7DPW - chains A and C of the 4 polymer chains in the assembly; structure by electron microscopy, 2.65 A resolution.

Chain A (and C):
Protein: CTP synthase
Organism: Drosophila melanogaster
Notes: EC 6.3.4.2; chain C of this document is another copy of the same molecule, construct and numbering; everything in this record applies to it too
UniProtKB: Q9VUL1 (PYRG_DROME); numbering as in UniProt (aligned over 1-556)
Chain sequence (556 residues; row label = number of the first residue in the row):
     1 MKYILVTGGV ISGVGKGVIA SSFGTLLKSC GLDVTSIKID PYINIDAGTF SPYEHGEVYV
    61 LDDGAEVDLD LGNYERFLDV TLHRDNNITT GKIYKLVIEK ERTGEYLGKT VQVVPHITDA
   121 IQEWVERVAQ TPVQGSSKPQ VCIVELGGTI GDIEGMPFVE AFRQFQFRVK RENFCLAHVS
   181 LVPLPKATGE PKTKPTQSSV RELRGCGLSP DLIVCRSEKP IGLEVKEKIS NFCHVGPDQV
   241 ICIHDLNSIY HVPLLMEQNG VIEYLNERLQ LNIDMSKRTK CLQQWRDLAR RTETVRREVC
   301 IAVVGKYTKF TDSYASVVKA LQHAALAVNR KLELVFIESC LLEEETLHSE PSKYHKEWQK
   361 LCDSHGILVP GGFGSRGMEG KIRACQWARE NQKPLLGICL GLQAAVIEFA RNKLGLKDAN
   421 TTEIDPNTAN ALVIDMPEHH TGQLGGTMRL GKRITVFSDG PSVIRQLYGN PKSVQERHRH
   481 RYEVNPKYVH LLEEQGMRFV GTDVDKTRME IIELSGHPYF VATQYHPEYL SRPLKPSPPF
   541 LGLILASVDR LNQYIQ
Residues lining bound ligands:
  - CTP (cytidine-5'-triphosphate), molecule 1: Ser12, Thr149, Asp152, Ile153, Glu154
  - CTP, molecule 2: Ser12, Gly13, Val14, Gly15, Lys16, Gly17, Val18, Ser21, Leu69, Asn73, Phe77, Glu145, Ile249, Asp312, Lys319
  - CTP, molecule 3: Gln112, Val113, Val114
  - CTP, molecule 4: Glu190, Pro191, Lys192, Thr193, Lys194, Gln197, Lys228, Phe232
UniProt features mapped onto this chain:
  - active site (For GATase activity): Cys399, His526, Glu528
What the authors report for this chain:
  - contacts within the chain: His355-Trp358
  - specificity-determining residues: Arg481 (proposed by the authors, not directly observed)
  - mutagenesis - K16A, K38A: decreased catalytic activity

Interface between chain A and chain C:
Contacting residue pairs (52):
  Tyr42(A) - Thr110(C)
  Tyr42(A) - Val111(C)
  Ile43(A) - Tyr94(C)  hydrophobic
  Ile43(A) - Ile98(C)  hydrophobic
  Ile43(A) - Glu101(C)
  Ile43(A) - Val111(C)  hydrogen bond (backbone-backbone)
  Asn44(A) - Glu101(C)
  Asn44(A) - Lys109(C)
  Asn44(A) - Thr110(C)
  Asn44(A) - Val111(C)
  Ile45(A) - Glu101(C)
  Ile45(A) - Arg102(C)
  Asp46(A) - Arg102(C)  salt bridge
  Thr49(A) - Glu101(C)
  Thr49(A) - Gly108(C)
  Phe50(A) - Gly108(C)
  Phe50(A) - Lys109(C)
  Phe50(A) - Thr110(C)
  Ser51(A) - Leu107(C)
  Ser51(A) - Gly108(C)  hydrogen bond (backbone-backbone)
  Glu54(A) - Lys109(C)
  His55(A) - Gly108(C)
  His55(A) - Lys109(C)
  His55(A) - Thr110(C)  hydrogen bond
  Tyr94(A) - Ile43(C)  hydrophobic
  Tyr94(A) - Tyr94(C)  hydrophobic
  Ile98(A) - Ile43(C)  hydrophobic
  Glu101(A) - Ile43(C)
  Glu101(A) - Asn44(C)
  Glu101(A) - Ile45(C)
  Glu101(A) - Thr49(C)
  Arg102(A) - Ile45(C)
  Arg102(A) - Asp46(C)  salt bridge
  Leu107(A) - Ser51(C)
  Gly108(A) - Thr49(C)
  Gly108(A) - Phe50(C)
  Gly108(A) - Ser51(C)  hydrogen bond (backbone-backbone)
  Gly108(A) - His55(C)
  Lys109(A) - Asn44(C)
  Lys109(A) - Phe50(C)
  Lys109(A) - Glu54(C)
  Lys109(A) - His55(C)
  Thr110(A) - Tyr42(C)
  Thr110(A) - Asn44(C)
  Thr110(A) - Phe50(C)
  Thr110(A) - His55(C)  hydrogen bond
  Val111(A) - Tyr42(C)
  Val111(A) - Ile43(C)  hydrogen bond (backbone-backbone)
  Val111(A) - Asn44(C)
  Ile153(A) - Glu160(C)
  Met156(A) - Met156(C)  hydrophobic
  Glu160(A) - Ile153(C)
Other interface residues (no listed pair), chain A (31 interface residues in all): Thr90, Gly91, Lys95, Val97, Gln112, Val113, Ile117, Glu154, Pro157
Other interface residues (no listed pair), chain C (31 interface residues in all): Thr90, Gly91, Lys95, Val97, Gln112, Val113, Ile117, Glu154, Pro157

Summary:
Chain A and chain C each contribute 31 residues to their interface; the contacts include 6 hydrogen bonds and
2 salt bridges. Polar contacts include Asp46(A)-Arg102(C), His55(A)-Thr110(C) and Ile43(A)-Val111(C). Ligands
of chain A: 4 copies of CTP. From the paper: K16A and K38A of chain A reduce catalytic activity; the
specificity determinant Arg481(A).
Both chains are CTP synthase (Drosophila melanogaster). Entry 7DPW (Structural basis for ligand binding modes
of CTP synthase) was determined by electron microscopy together with 7WIZ, 7WJ4 and 7DPT from the same study.
